Entry 8EI3 (X-ray diffraction, 3.49 A resolution); this record covers chains C and G of the 4 polymer chains in the assembly.

[Chain C]
Name: von Hippel-Lindau disease tumor suppressor
Source organism: Homo sapiens
Reference sequence: P40337 (VHL_HUMAN); numbering as in UniProt (aligned over 54-213)
Amino-acid sequence (163 residues; numbered 51 to 213; the number before each row is that of its first residue):
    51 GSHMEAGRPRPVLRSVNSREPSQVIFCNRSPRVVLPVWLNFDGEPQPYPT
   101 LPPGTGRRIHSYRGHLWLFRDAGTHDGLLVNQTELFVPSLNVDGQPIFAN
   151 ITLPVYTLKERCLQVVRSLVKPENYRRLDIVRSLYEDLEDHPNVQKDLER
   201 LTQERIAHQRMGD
Not modelled in the structure: 51-57, 209-213
Sequence notes: expression tag (51-53)
Residues lining bound ligands: N,N'-(1,4-phenylene)diacetamide (WHL): Arg64, Val66, Gly114, His115, Val137
Swiss-Prot annotation at these positions:
  - region: Thr157 to Val166 (Interaction with Elongin BC complex)
  - natural variant: Leu63 (L63P: In PCC), Arg64 (R64P: In PCC), Ser65 (S65A: In PCC; S65L: In VHLD; S65W: In VHLD), Val66 to Gln73 (deletion: In VHLD), Ser68 (S68W: In PCC and VHLD), Glu70 (E70K: In VHLD), Val74 (V74G: In VHLD), Ile75 (deletion: In VHLD), Phe76 (F76I: In VHLD; F76L: In VHLD; F76S: In VHLD; deletion: In VHLD), Asn78 (N78H: In VHLD; N78S: In VHLD; N78T: In VHLD), Arg79 (R79P: In VHLD), Ser80 (S80I: In VHLD; S80N: In PCC and VHLD; S80R: In VHLD), 64 further natural variant entries in UniProt
  - mutagenesis: Tyr98 (Y98N: No interaction with HIF1A. No HIF1A degradation)

[Chain G]
Name: H313
Amino-acid sequence (19 residues; numbered 0 to 18; the number before each row is that of its first residue; numbering starts at 0):
     0 XDPAWWNCFSAAQQCDAMX
Not modelled in the structure: 0, 18
Covalent attachments: N,N'-(1,4-phenylene)diacetamide (WHL) linked to Cys7, Cys14
Modified positions: ACE (acetyl group) at position 0; NH2 (amino group) at position 18
Residues lining bound ligands: N,N'-(1,4-phenylene)diacetamide (WHL): Ala10, Ala11, Asp15

[How chain C and chain G interact]
Contacting residue pairs (18):
  Arg60(C) with Asp15(G), salt bridge
  Val62(C) with Phe8(G), hydrophobic; Ala11(G); Gln12(G)
  Leu63(C) with Phe8(G), hydrophobic
  Leu116(C) with Cys7(G), hydrophobic
  Thr133(C) with Pro2(G); Trp4(G), hydrogen bond
  Glu134(C) with Trp4(G)
  Leu135(C) with Trp4(G)
  Val137(C) with Ala3(G); Trp4(G), hydrophobic
  Leu201(C) with Trp4(G), hydrophobic
  Thr202(C) with Phe8(G)
  Arg205(C) with Phe8(G); Ser9(G)
  Ile206(C) with Phe8(G), hydrophobic; Gln12(G)
Other interface residues (no listed pair), chain C (14 interface residues in all): Pro59, Arg64

[In short]
14 residues of chain C and 9 residues of chain G are in contact; the contacts include 1 hydrogen bond and 1
salt bridge. Polar pairs include Arg60(C)-Asp15(G) and Thr133(C)-Trp4(G). Chain C binds
N,N'-(1,4-phenylene)diacetamide. Covalently linked N,N'-(1,4-phenylene)diacetamide: at Cys7(G).
Chain C is von Hippel-Lindau disease tumor suppressor (Homo sapiens) and chain G is H313; the structure,
Crystal structure of VHL in complex with H313, a Helicon Polypeptide, was determined by X-ray diffraction
together with 8EHZ, 8EI0, 8EI1, 8EI2, 8EI5, 8EI6 and 6 further entries from the same study.
